4ND8 - chains C and D of the 4 polymer chains in the assembly; structure by X-ray diffraction, 2.00 A resolution.

# Chain C
Name: Nitrogenase molybdenum-iron protein alpha chain
Organism: Azotobacter vinelandii
Notes: EC 1.18.6.1
Reference sequence: P07328 (NIFD_AZOVI); residue numbers follow UniProt; this construct covers 1-492
Amino-acid sequence (492 residues; each row starts with the number of its first residue):
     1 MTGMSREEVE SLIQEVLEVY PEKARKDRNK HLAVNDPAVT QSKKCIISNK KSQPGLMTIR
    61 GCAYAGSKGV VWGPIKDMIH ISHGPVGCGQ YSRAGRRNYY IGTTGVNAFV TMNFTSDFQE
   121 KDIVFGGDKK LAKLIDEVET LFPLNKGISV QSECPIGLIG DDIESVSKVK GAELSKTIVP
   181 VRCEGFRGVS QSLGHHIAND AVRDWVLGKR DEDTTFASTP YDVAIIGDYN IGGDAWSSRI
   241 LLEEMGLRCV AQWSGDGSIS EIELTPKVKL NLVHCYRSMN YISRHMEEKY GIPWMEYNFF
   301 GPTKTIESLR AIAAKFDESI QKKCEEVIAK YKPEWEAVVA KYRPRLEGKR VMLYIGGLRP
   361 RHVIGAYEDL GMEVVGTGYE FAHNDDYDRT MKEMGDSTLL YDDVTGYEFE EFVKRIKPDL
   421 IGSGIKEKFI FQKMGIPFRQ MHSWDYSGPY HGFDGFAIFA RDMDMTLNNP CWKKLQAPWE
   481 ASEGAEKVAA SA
Not modelled in the structure: 1-3, 481-492
Ion coordination: fe(8)-S(7) cluster, oxidized Fe: Cys-62, Cys-88, Cys-154 (shared with Cys-70(D), Cys-95(D), Cys-153(D), Ser-188(D) of chain D); Fe ion near Cys-275 (its only coordinating residue here)
Small-molecule neighbours:
  - fe(8)-S(7) cluster, oxidized (1CL): Cys-62, Tyr-64, Pro-85, Val-86, Gly-87, Cys-88, Tyr-91, Glu-153, Cys-154, Gly-185
  - 3-hydroxy-3-carboxy-adipic acid (HCA): Ala-65, Gly-95, Arg-96, Gln-191, Gly-424, Ile-425, Lys-426, Gln-440, His-442
  - ICS (iron-sulfur-molybdenum cluster with interstitial carbon): Val-70, Arg-96, His-195, Tyr-229, Ile-231, Cys-275, Arg-277, Ser-278, Ile-355, Gly-356, Gly-357, Leu-358, Arg-359, Pro-360, Glu-380, Phe-381, Met-441, His-442
UniProt features mapped onto this chain:
  - binding site ([8Fe-7S] cluster): Cys-62, Cys-88, Cys-154
  - binding site ([7Fe-Mo-9S-C-homocitryl] cluster): Cys-275, His-442
  - mutagenesis: His-195 (H195Q: No nitrogenase activity)

# Chain D
Name: Nitrogenase molybdenum-iron protein beta chain
Organism: Azotobacter vinelandii
Notes: EC 1.18.6.1
Reference sequence: P07329 (NIFK_AZOVI); numbering as in UniProt (aligned over 1-523)
Amino-acid sequence (523 residues; numbered 1 to 523; the number before each row is that of its first residue):
     1 MSQQVDKIKA SYPLFLDQDY KDMLAKKRDG FEEKYPQDKI DEVFQWTTTK EYQELNFQRE
    61 ALTVNPAKAC QPLGAVLCAL GFEKTMPYVH GSQGCVAYFR SYFNRHFREP VSCVSDSMTE
   121 DAAVFGGQQN MKDGLQNCKA TYKPDMIAVS TTCMAEVIGD DLNAFINNSK KEGFIPDEFP
   181 VPFAHTPSFV GSHVTGWDNM FEGIARYFTL KSMDDKVVGS NKKINIVPGF ETYLGNFRVI
   241 KRMLSEMGVG YSLLSDPEEV LDTPADGQFR MYAGGTTQEE MKDAPNALNT VLLQPWHLEK
   301 TKKFVEGTWK HEVPKLNIPM GLDWTDEFLM KVSEISGQPI PASLTKERGR LVDMMTDSHT
   361 WLHGKRFALW GDPDFVMGLV KFLLELGCEP VHILCHNGNK RWKKAVDAIL AASPYGKNAT
   421 VYIGKDLWHL RSLVFTDKPD FMIGNSYGKF IQRDTLHKGK EFEVPLIRIG FPIFDRHHLH
   481 RSTTLGYEGA MQILTTLVNS ILERLDEETR GMQATDYNHD LVR
Not modelled in the structure: 1
Ion coordination: fe(8)-S(7) cluster, oxidized Fe: Cys-70, Cys-95, Cys-153, Ser-188 (shared with Cys-62(C), Cys-88(C), Cys-154(C) of chain C); Fe ion site 1: Arg-108 (shared with 2 residues of chain B); Fe ion site 2: Asp-353, Asp-357 (shared with 1 residue of chain B)
Small-molecule neighbours: fe(8)-S(7) cluster, oxidized (1CL): Cys-70, Pro-72, Ser-92, Gly-94, Cys-95, Tyr-98, Phe-99, Thr-152, Cys-153, Ser-188
UniProt features mapped onto this chain:
  - binding site ([8Fe-7S] cluster): Cys-70, Cys-95, Cys-153, Ser-188

# Chain C / chain D interface
Pairs across the interface (191; chain C residue first):
  Val-19(C) with Ala-140(D); Lys-143(D)
  Tyr-20(C) with Thr-141(D)
  Pro-21(C) with Gln-136(D); Asn-137(D); Ala-140(D)
  Lys-23(C) with Gln-129(D); Asp-133(D), salt bridge
  Ala-24(C) with Asn-137(D)
  Ser-52(C) with Gln-93(D), hydrogen bond; Ser-117(D)
  Pro-54(C) with Ser-115(D); Asp-116(D); Asn-130(D); Gly-134(D); Asn-137(D), hydrogen bond (backbone-side chain)
  Gly-55(C) with Val-114(D); Ser-115(D), hydrogen bond (backbone-backbone); Asp-116(D); Gly-134(D); Cys-138(D); Tyr-142(D)
  Leu-56(C) with Asn-137(D); Thr-141(D); Tyr-142(D), hydrogen bond (backbone-side chain)
  Met-57(C) with Met-86(D), hydrophobic; Arg-100(D); Cys-113(D); Val-114(D), hydrophobic; Tyr-142(D); Met-271(D), hydrophobic
  Thr-58(C) with Gln-93(D); Arg-100(D)
  Arg-60(C) with Gln-93(D); Ala-97(D)
  Gly-61(C) with Gln-93(D); Gly-94(D)
  Cys-62(C) with Gly-94(D)
  Tyr-64(C) with Tyr-98(D)
  Ala-65(C) with Tyr-98(D)
  Lys-76(C) with Glu-32(D), salt bridge
  Pro-85(C) with Ser-188(D)
  Val-86(C) with Pro-66(D), hydrophobic; Lys-68(D); Ala-69(D); Cys-70(D)
  Gly-87(C) with Cys-70(D)
  Gln-90(C) with Pro-66(D), hydrogen bond (side chain-backbone); Lys-68(D), hydrogen bond (side chain-backbone); Tyr-102(D); Tyr-447(D)
  Tyr-91(C) with Ala-69(D); Cys-70(D), hydrogen bond; Leu-73(D); Tyr-98(D), hydrophobic; Phe-99(D), hydrophobic; Tyr-102(D), hydrophobic
  Ser-92(C) with Tyr-98(D)
  Arg-93(C) with Asn-65(D), hydrogen bond; Tyr-447(D); Phe-450(D)
  Gly-95(C) with Arg-105(D)
  Tyr-99(C) with Ser-11(D)
  Thr-103(C) with Ile-40(D)
  Thr-104(C) with Arg-453(D)
  Val-106(C) with Ile-40(D), hydrophobic; Phe-44(D), hydrophobic
  Asn-107(C) with Lys-34(D); Ile-40(D)
  Met-112(C) with Val-64(D), hydrophobic; Asn-65(D); Trp-428(D), hydrophobic
  Asn-113(C) with Thr-63(D); Val-64(D); Asn-65(D), hydrogen bond (backbone-backbone); Pro-66(D)
  Phe-114(C) with Thr-63(D)
  Thr-115(C) with Thr-63(D), hydrogen bond (backbone-backbone)
  Asp-117(C) with Thr-63(D); Lys-68(D), salt bridge
  Phe-118(C) with Phe-189(D)
  Gln-119(C) with Lys-68(D); Phe-189(D)
  Glu-120(C) with Phe-189(D), hydrogen bond (backbone-backbone); Val-190(D)
  Ile-123(C) with Phe-189(D), hydrophobic
  Lys-130(C) with Ala-61(D)
  Lys-133(C) with Ala-61(D)
  Leu-134(C) with Ala-61(D); Leu-62(D), hydrophobic
  Glu-137(C) with Arg-59(D); Glu-60(D), hydrogen bond (side chain-backbone); Ala-61(D), hydrogen bond (side chain-backbone); Leu-62(D), hydrogen bond (side chain-backbone)
  Val-138(C) with Leu-62(D), hydrophobic
  Thr-140(C) with Trp-46(D)
  Leu-141(C) with Tyr-52(D), hydrogen bond (backbone-side chain); Leu-55(D), hydrophobic; Asn-56(D); Arg-59(D)
  Phe-142(C) with Trp-428(D), hydrophobic
  Pro-143(C) with Trp-46(D)
  Leu-144(C) with Tyr-35(D); Val-43(D), hydrophobic
  Lys-146(C) with Glu-32(D); Glu-33(D), hydrogen bond (side chain-backbone)
  Cys-154(C) with Ser-92(D)
  Pro-155(C) with Cys-153(D), hydrophobic
  Leu-158(C) with Met-154(D), hydrophobic; Val-157(D), hydrophobic
  Ile-159(C) with Val-157(D), hydrophobic
  Phe-186(C) with Thr-119(D); Glu-120(D), hydrogen bond (backbone-backbone); Met-154(D), hydrophobic
  Arg-187(C) with Glu-120(D), salt bridge
  Val-189(C) with Gln-93(D), hydrogen bond (backbone-side chain)
  Arg-210(C) with Glu-33(D), salt bridge
  Gly-232(C) with Ser-11(D); Phe-15(D)
  Gly-233(C) with Phe-15(D)
  Trp-236(C) with Phe-15(D), hydrophobic; Tyr-20(D); Met-23(D); Leu-24(D)
  Ser-237(C) with Tyr-20(D)
  Arg-239(C) with Met-23(D); Lys-27(D); Phe-31(D)
  Ile-240(C) with Asp-19(D); Tyr-20(D); Met-23(D), hydrogen bond (backbone-side chain)
  Glu-243(C) with Met-23(D)
  Arg-248(C) with Phe-31(D)
  Cys-249(C) with Phe-31(D)
  Val-250(C) with Phe-31(D)
  Gln-252(C) with Lys-27(D)
  Asp-256(C) with Lys-27(D), salt bridge
  Ser-258(C) with Phe-31(D); Glu-32(D)
  Ser-260(C) with Phe-31(D), hydrogen bond (side chain-backbone); Glu-32(D), hydrogen bond (side chain-backbone); Glu-33(D)
  Glu-261(C) with Lys-27(D), salt bridge; Phe-31(D), hydrogen bond (backbone-backbone); Glu-32(D)
  Lys-330(C) with Ser-2(D)
  Glu-334(C) with Ser-2(D), hydrogen bond; Gln-3(D), hydrogen bond (side chain-backbone)
  Ala-337(C) with Val-5(D)
  Tyr-342(C) with Ile-8(D)
  Gly-406(C) with Tyr-142(D), hydrogen bond (backbone-side chain)
  Tyr-407(C) with Thr-141(D); Tyr-142(D), hydrogen bond (backbone-side chain)
  Glu-410(C) with Phe-269(D)
  Ile-425(C) with Ser-101(D); Asn-104(D)
  Lys-426(C) with Ala-97(D); Arg-100(D); Ser-101(D); Asn-104(D)
  Phe-429(C) with Asn-104(D); Arg-108(D); Glu-109(D); Pro-110(D)
  Ile-430(C) with Pro-110(D), hydrophobic; Phe-269(D), hydrophobic
  Lys-433(C) with Glu-109(D), salt bridge; Pro-110(D); Thr-263(D), hydrogen bond (side chain-backbone); Ala-265(D); Asp-266(D); Gly-267(D), hydrogen bond (backbone-backbone); Gln-268(D), hydrogen bond (backbone-backbone)
  Met-434(C) with Gly-267(D)
  Gly-448(C) with Ala-10(D); Ser-11(D), hydrogen bond (backbone-backbone)
  Pro-449(C) with Ser-11(D); Phe-15(D), hydrophobic
  Asp-454(C) with Ser-2(D), hydrogen bond (side chain-backbone); Gln-3(D), hydrogen bond (backbone-side chain); Tyr-20(D), hydrogen bond
  Ala-457(C) with Gln-3(D); Ile-8(D)
  Ile-458(C) with Gln-3(D); Ile-8(D), hydrophobic; Lys-9(D); Ala-10(D), hydrophobic
  Arg-461(C) with Ile-8(D)
  Leu-475(C) with Ala-265(D); Asp-266(D); Gly-267(D)
Also at the interface, not in a pair above, chain C (113 interface residues in all): Lys-51, Gln-53, Asp-77, Cys-88, Arg-97, Ile-101, Gly-105, Thr-111, Ser-116, Gly-185, Gly-188, Ser-190, Phe-216, Gly-257, Leu-264, Tyr-331, Val-338, Lys-341, Thr-405, Gln-432
Also at the interface, not in a pair above, chain D (97 interface residues in all): Leu-14, Lys-39, Gln-58, Ala-67, Ser-112, Ala-123, Ile-158, Pro-264, His-396, Asp-454

# Overview
The interface between chain C and chain D involves 113 residues on one side and 97 on the other, with 33
hydrogen bonds and 8 salt bridges. Polar pairs include Lys-23(C)/Asp-133(D), Lys-76(C)/Glu-32(D) and
Asp-117(C)/Lys-68(D). Fe(8)-S(7) cluster, oxidized is bound between chain C and chain D.
Chain C is Nitrogenase molybdenum-iron protein alpha chain and chain D is Nitrogenase molybdenum-iron protein
beta chain, both from Azotobacter vinelandii; the structure, Av Nitrogenase MoFe Protein High pH Form, was
determined by X-ray diffraction.
